PDB entry 3SJ4 | X-ray diffraction, 1.90 A resolution | chain X

[Chain X]
Name: Cytochrome C7
Source organism: Geobacter sulfurreducens
UniProtKB: Q8GGK7 (Q8GGK7_GEOSL); residues 1-71 here correspond to UniProt positions 21-91 (UniProt number = residue number + 20)
Chain sequence (71 residues; numbered 1 to 71; the number before each row is that of its first residue):
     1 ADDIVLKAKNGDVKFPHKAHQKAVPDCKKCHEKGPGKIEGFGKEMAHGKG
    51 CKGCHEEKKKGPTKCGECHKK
Covalently attached groups: heme c (HEC) linked to Cys-27, Cys-30, Cys-51, Cys-54, Cys-65, Cys-68
Differences from the reference sequence: engineered mutation Lys-58 (Met78 in Q8GGK7)
Metal / ion sites: heme c Fe site 1: His-17, His-31; heme c Fe site 2: His-20, His-55; heme c Fe site 3: His-47, His-69
Small-molecule neighbours:
  - deoxycholic acid (DXC; (3alpha,5beta,12alpha)-3,12-dihydroxycholan-24-oic acid): Ile-4, Leu-6, Lys-29, Lys-33, Lys-37, Ile-38, Phe-41, Met-45, Lys-49, Gly-50
  - heme c (HEC), molecule 1: Ala-1, Asp-2, Asp-3, Ile-4, Phe-15, His-17, His-20, Gln-21, Val-24, Pro-25, His-31
  - heme c (HEC), molecule 2: Leu-6, Val-13, Lys-14, Phe-15, Pro-16, Ala-19, His-20, Ala-23, Val-24, Lys-29, Phe-41, Lys-49, Gly-50, His-55, Lys-58, Lys-60, Gly-61, Pro-62
  - heme c (HEC), molecule 3: Leu-6, Lys-7, Ala-8, Lys-9, Asn-10, Val-13, Phe-41, Gly-42, Lys-43, Ala-46, His-47, Lys-52, His-55, Pro-62, Thr-63, Lys-64, His-69

[Summary]
Chain X binds deoxycholic acid. Covalently linked heme c: at Cys-30, Cys-51 and Cys-65. The heme c Fe site 1
is built by His-17 and His-31. His-20 and His-55 form the heme c Fe site 2.
Chain X is Cytochrome C7 (Geobacter sulfurreducens); the structure, PpcA mutant M58K, was determined by X-ray
diffraction (same publication as 3SJ0, 3SJ1 and 3SEL).
